PDB entry 1YYF | X-ray diffraction, 4.16 A resolution (low resolution: residue-level contacts below are approximate; hydrogen-bond / salt-bridge calls are withheld) | chains A and B of the 4 polymer chains in the assembly

Chain A (and B):
Protein: ATP-dependent hsl protease ATP-binding subunit hslU
Source organism: Escherichia coli
Notes: chain B of this document is another copy of the same molecule, construct and numbering; everything in this record applies to it too
UniProtKB: P0A6H5 (HSLU_ECOLI); residue numbers follow UniProt; this construct covers 1-443
Sequence (443 residues; numbered 1 to 443; the number before each row is that of its first residue):
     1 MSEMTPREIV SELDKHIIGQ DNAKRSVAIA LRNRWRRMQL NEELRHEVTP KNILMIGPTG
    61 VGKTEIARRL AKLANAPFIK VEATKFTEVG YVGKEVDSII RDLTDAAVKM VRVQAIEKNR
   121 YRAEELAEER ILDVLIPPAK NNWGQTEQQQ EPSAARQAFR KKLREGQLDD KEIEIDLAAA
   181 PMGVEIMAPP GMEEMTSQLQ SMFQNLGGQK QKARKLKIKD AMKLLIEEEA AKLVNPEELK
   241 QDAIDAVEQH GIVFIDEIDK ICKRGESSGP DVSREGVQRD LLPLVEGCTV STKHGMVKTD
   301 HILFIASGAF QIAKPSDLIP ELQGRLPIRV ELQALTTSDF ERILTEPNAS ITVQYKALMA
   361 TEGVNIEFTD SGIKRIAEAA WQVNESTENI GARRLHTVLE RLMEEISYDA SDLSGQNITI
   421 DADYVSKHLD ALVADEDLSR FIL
Disordered / not traced: 175-209
Residues lining bound ligands: ADP (adenosine-5'-diphosphate): H16, I17, I18, Q20, P58, T59, G60, V61, G62, K63, T64, E65, L335, I343, A392, R393, H396
Curated features (UniProtKB/Swiss-Prot):
  - binding site (ATP): I18, G60 to E65, D256, E321, R393

How chain A and chain B interact:
Contacting residue pairs (58; chain A residue first):
  R69(A) with E47(B)
  K80(A) with L282(B); E286(B)
  E82(A) with R279(B); E321(B)
  T84(A) with R279(B)
  V89(A) with Y91(B); S273(B)
  G90(A) with E88(B); Y91(B)
  Y91(A) with Y91(B)
  V92(A) with E88(B); G93(B)
  E257(A) with R279(B); E321(B)
  A349(A) with E47(B)
  Q354(A) with E47(B); V48(B)
  Y355(A) with K51(B)
  L358(A) with N33(B); R36(B); R37(B)
  M359(A) with R36(B)
  T361(A) with R36(B); Q39(B)
  E362(A) with R32(B); W35(B); R36(B)
  E388(A) with S316(B)
  I390(A) with P320(B); Q323(B)
  R393(A) with P320(B)
  R394(A) with Q323(B)
  E400(A) with I29(B); N33(B); I328(B)
  R401(A) with R329(B)
  E404(A) with I29(B); I328(B)
  S407(A) with N33(B); R36(B)
  Y408(A) with P6(B); R7(B); V10(B); R25(B); I29(B)
  S411(A) with P6(B)
  D412(A) with R7(B)
  D437(A) with K314(B)
  R440(A) with K314(B); P315(B); S316(B)
  F441(A) with I56(B); P315(B); R329(B)
  I442(A) with R329(B)
  L443(A) with Q323(B); R329(B)
Other interface residues (no listed pair), chain A (41 interface residues in all): T59, K85, K109, D256, K260, A357, T397, D409, A410
Other interface residues (no listed pair), chain B (42 interface residues in all): T5, L40, T49, V92, K94, D271, G276, D280, M296, G324, P327, E331

Overview:
The interface between chain A and chain B involves 41 residues on one side and 42 on the other. Bound to chain
A: ADP. Curated annotation (UniProt) lists 10 ATP-binding residues on chain A.
Both chains are ATP-dependent hsl protease ATP-binding subunit hslU (Escherichia coli). Entry 1YYF (Correction
of X-ray Intensities from an HslV-HslU co-crystal containing lattice translocation defects) was determined by
X-ray diffraction.
